PDB entry 7NZE | X-ray diffraction, 2.05 A resolution | chains CCC and DDD of the 6 polymer chains in the assembly

Chain CCC:
Name: HLA class II histocompatibility antigen, DR alpha chain
From: Homo sapiens
Reference sequence: P01903 (DRA_HUMAN); residues 2-183 here correspond to UniProt positions 27-208 (UniProt number = residue number + 25)
Sequence (182 residues; each row starts with the number of its first residue):
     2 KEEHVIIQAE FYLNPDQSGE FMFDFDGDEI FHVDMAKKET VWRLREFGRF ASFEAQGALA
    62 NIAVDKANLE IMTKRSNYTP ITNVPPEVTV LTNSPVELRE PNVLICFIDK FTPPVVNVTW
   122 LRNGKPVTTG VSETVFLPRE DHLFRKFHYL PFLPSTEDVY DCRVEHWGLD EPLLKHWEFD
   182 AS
Disulfides: Cys107-Cys163
Covalently attached groups: N-acetylglucosamine (NAG) linked to Asn118
Sequence notes: conflict Arg46 (Glu71 in P01903), Ser183 (Pro208 in P01903)

Chain DDD:
Name: HLA class II histocompatibility antigen DR beta chain
From: Homo sapiens
Reference sequence: A2BFX2 (A2BFX2_HUMAN); residues 1-191 here correspond to UniProt positions 30-220 (UniProt number = residue number + 29)
Sequence (191 residues; row label = number of the first residue in the row):
     1 GDTRPRFLEQ VKHECHFFNG TERVRFLDRY FYHQEEYVRF DSDVGEYRAV TELGRPDAEY
    61 WNSQKDLLEQ KRAAVDTYCR HNYGVGESFT VQRRVYPEVT VYPAKTQPLQ HHNLLVCSVN
   121 GFYPGSIEVR WFRNGQEEKT GVVSTGLIQN GDWTFQTLVM LETVPRSGEV YTCQVEHPSL
   181 TSPLTVEWRA R
Disulfides: Cys15-Cys79, Cys117-Cys173
Sequence notes: conflict Lys71 (Arg100 in A2BFX2), Ala74 (Glu103 in A2BFX2), Gly86 (Val115 in A2BFX2)
From the paper describing this entry:
  - specificity-determining residues: Ala74

How chain CCC and chain DDD interact:
Pairs across the interface (123):
  Lys2(CCC) - Phe18(DDD)
  Glu3(CCC) - His16(DDD)  salt bridge
  Glu3(CCC) - Phe17(DDD)
  Glu3(CCC) - Phe18(DDD)
  Glu4(CCC) - Phe17(DDD)  hydrogen bond (backbone-backbone)
  Glu4(CCC) - Asn19(DDD)  hydrogen bond (side chain-backbone)
  Glu4(CCC) - Gly20(DDD)  hydrogen bond (side chain-backbone)
  His5(CCC) - His16(DDD)
  His5(CCC) - Phe17(DDD)  hydrogen bond (backbone-backbone)
  Val6(CCC) - Cys15(DDD)
  Val6(CCC) - His16(DDD)
  Ile7(CCC) - His13(DDD)
  Ile7(CCC) - Glu14(DDD)
  Ile7(CCC) - Cys15(DDD)  hydrogen bond (backbone-backbone)
  Ile7(CCC) - Phe17(DDD)  hydrophobic
  Ile8(CCC) - Lys12(DDD)
  Ile8(CCC) - His13(DDD)
  Ile8(CCC) - Glu14(DDD)
  Gln9(CCC) - Val11(DDD)
  Gln9(CCC) - Lys12(DDD)
  Gln9(CCC) - His13(DDD)  hydrogen bond (backbone-backbone)
  Gln9(CCC) - Tyr78(DDD)  hydrogen bond
  Ala10(CCC) - Val11(DDD)
  Glu11(CCC) - Gln10(DDD)
  Glu11(CCC) - Val11(DDD)  hydrogen bond (backbone-backbone)
  Glu11(CCC) - His13(DDD)  salt bridge
  Phe12(CCC) - Leu8(DDD)  hydrophobic
  Phe12(CCC) - Glu9(DDD)
  Tyr13(CCC) - Phe7(DDD)
  Tyr13(CCC) - Leu8(DDD)
  Tyr13(CCC) - Glu9(DDD)  hydrogen bond (backbone-backbone)
  Leu14(CCC) - Phe7(DDD)
  Asn15(CCC) - Arg6(DDD)
  Asn15(CCC) - Phe7(DDD)  hydrogen bond (backbone-backbone)
  Pro16(CCC) - Arg4(DDD)
  Pro16(CCC) - Pro5(DDD)
  Pro16(CCC) - Arg6(DDD)
  Asp17(CCC) - Arg6(DDD)  salt bridge
  Phe24(CCC) - Asn82(DDD)
  Phe26(CCC) - Thr90(DDD)
  Phe26(CCC) - Val91(DDD)
  Phe26(CCC) - Tyr123(DDD)
  Phe26(CCC) - Trp153(DDD)  hydrophobic
  Asp27(CCC) - Gln149(DDD)  hydrogen bond (backbone-side chain)
  Gly28(CCC) - Gln149(DDD)
  Asp29(CCC) - Tyr123(DDD)
  Asp29(CCC) - Gln149(DDD)  hydrogen bond
  Asp29(CCC) - Trp153(DDD)
  Glu30(CCC) - Trp153(DDD)  hydrogen bond (backbone-side chain)
  Ile31(CCC) - Trp153(DDD)  hydrophobic
  Arg44(CCC) - Gly151(DDD)  hydrogen bond (side chain-backbone)
  Arg44(CCC) - Asp152(DDD)
  Arg44(CCC) - Trp153(DDD)
  Leu45(CCC) - Arg93(DDD)
  Leu45(CCC) - Asp152(DDD)
  Phe48(CCC) - Phe89(DDD)  hydrophobic
  Phe48(CCC) - Trp153(DDD)
  Phe51(CCC) - Phe89(DDD)  hydrophobic
  Ala52(CCC) - Val85(DDD)  hydrophobic
  Asp66(CCC) - Glu9(DDD)
  Asp66(CCC) - Val11(DDD)
  Asn69(CCC) - Glu9(DDD)
  Leu70(CCC) - Phe7(DDD)
  Leu70(CCC) - Leu8(DDD)
  Leu70(CCC) - Glu9(DDD)
  Leu70(CCC) - Tyr32(DDD)  hydrophobic
  Met73(CCC) - Glu9(DDD)
  Met73(CCC) - Tyr32(DDD)  hydrophobic
  Met73(CCC) - Tyr37(DDD)  hydrophobic
  Met73(CCC) - Leu53(DDD)
  Met73(CCC) - Asp57(DDD)
  Thr74(CCC) - Phe7(DDD)
  Thr74(CCC) - Tyr32(DDD)
  Arg76(CCC) - Leu53(DDD)  hydrogen bond (side chain-backbone)
  Arg76(CCC) - Pro56(DDD)
  Arg76(CCC) - Asp57(DDD)  salt bridge
  Ser77(CCC) - Tyr32(DDD)  hydrogen bond
  Tyr79(CCC) - Phe7(DDD)
  Thr80(CCC) - Phe7(DDD)
  Thr80(CCC) - Tyr32(DDD)  hydrogen bond (backbone-side chain)
  Thr80(CCC) - His33(DDD)  hydrogen bond (backbone-side chain)
  Pro81(CCC) - Pro5(DDD)  hydrophobic
  Pro81(CCC) - Arg6(DDD)
  Pro81(CCC) - Phe7(DDD)  hydrophobic
  Pro81(CCC) - His33(DDD)  hydrogen bond (backbone-side chain)
  Ile82(CCC) - Arg6(DDD)  hydrogen bond (backbone-backbone)
  Ile82(CCC) - Leu8(DDD)  hydrophobic
  Ile82(CCC) - His33(DDD)  hydrogen bond (backbone-side chain)
  Leu92(CCC) - Ile148(DDD)  hydrophobic
  Thr93(CCC) - Gln156(DDD)  hydrogen bond (backbone-side chain)
  Asn94(CCC) - Asn120(DDD)
  Asn94(CCC) - Gln156(DDD)
  Ser95(CCC) - Asn120(DDD)
  Pro96(CCC) - Thr100(DDD)
  Pro96(CCC) - Ser118(DDD)
  Pro96(CCC) - Asn120(DDD)
  Glu98(CCC) - Thr100(DDD)
  Ile106(CCC) - Asn150(DDD)
  Phe108(CCC) - Ile148(DDD)  hydrophobic
  Phe108(CCC) - Gln149(DDD)
  Phe108(CCC) - Asn150(DDD)
  Thr113(CCC) - Leu8(DDD)
  Pro115(CCC) - Leu8(DDD)
  Pro139(CCC) - Lys12(DDD)
  Arg140(CCC) - Lys12(DDD)  hydrogen bond (backbone-side chain)
  Asp142(CCC) - Gln34(DDD)
  His143(CCC) - Gln10(DDD)  hydrogen bond (backbone-side chain)
  His143(CCC) - Lys12(DDD)  hydrogen bond
  His143(CCC) - Arg29(DDD)
  His143(CCC) - Phe31(DDD)
  His143(CCC) - Gln34(DDD)
  Leu144(CCC) - Gln34(DDD)
  Phe145(CCC) - Leu8(DDD)  hydrophobic
  Phe145(CCC) - Gln10(DDD)
  Arg146(CCC) - Gln149(DDD)  hydrogen bond
  Phe148(CCC) - Gln149(DDD)
  Phe148(CCC) - Asn150(DDD)
  Phe148(CCC) - Gly151(DDD)
  Tyr150(CCC) - Asn150(DDD)  hydrogen bond (side chain-backbone)
  Tyr150(CCC) - Gly151(DDD)  hydrogen bond (side chain-backbone)
  Tyr150(CCC) - Asp152(DDD)
  Trp168(CCC) - Asp2(DDD)
  Trp168(CCC) - Arg6(DDD)
Also at the interface, not in a pair above, chain CCC (62 interface residues in all): Asn62, Val85, Thr135
Also at the interface, not in a pair above, chain DDD (51 interface residues in all): Tyr30, Gly54, Tyr83, Tyr102, Thr154, Phe155

Overview:
62 residues of chain CCC and 51 residues of chain DDD are in contact, with 28 hydrogen bonds and 4 salt
bridges. Polar contacts include Glu3(CCC)-His16(DDD), Glu11(CCC)-His13(DDD) and Asp17(CCC)-Arg6(DDD).
Covalently linked N-acetylglucosamine: at Asn118(CCC). From the paper: the specificity determinant Ala74(DDD).
Chain CCC is HLA class II histocompatibility antigen, DR alpha chain and chain DDD is HLA class II
histocompatibility antigen DR beta chain, both from Homo sapiens; the structure, Crystal structure of HLA-DR4
in complex with a human collagen type II peptide, was determined by X-ray diffraction together with 7NZF, 7NZH
and 7O00 from the same study.
